PDB entry 8HSL | electron microscopy, 5.80 A resolution (low resolution: residue-level contacts below are approximate; hydrogen-bond / salt-bridge calls are withheld) | chains G and I of the 11 polymer chains in the assembly

Chain G:
Protein: DNA-directed RNA polymerase subunit alpha
Organism: Thermus thermophilus HB8
Notes: EC 2.7.7.6
UniProtKB: Q5SHR6 (RPOA_THET8); residues 1-315 here = UniProt positions 1-315
Sequence (315 residues; each row starts with the number of its first residue):
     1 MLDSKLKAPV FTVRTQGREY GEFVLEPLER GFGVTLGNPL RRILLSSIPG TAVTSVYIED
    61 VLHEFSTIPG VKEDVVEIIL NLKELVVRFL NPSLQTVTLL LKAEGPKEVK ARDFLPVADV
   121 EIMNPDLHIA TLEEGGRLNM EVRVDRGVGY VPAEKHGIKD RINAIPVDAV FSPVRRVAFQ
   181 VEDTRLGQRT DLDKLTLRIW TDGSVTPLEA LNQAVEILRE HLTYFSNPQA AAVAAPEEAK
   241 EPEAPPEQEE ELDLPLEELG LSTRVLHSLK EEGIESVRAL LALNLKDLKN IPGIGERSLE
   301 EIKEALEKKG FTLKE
Unresolved in the structure: 230-315

Chain I:
Protein: DNA-directed RNA polymerase subunit beta
Organism: Thermus thermophilus HB8
Notes: EC 2.7.7.6
UniProtKB: Q8RQE9 (RPOB_THET8); residue numbers follow UniProt; this construct covers 1-1119
Sequence (1119 residues; numbered 1 to 1119; the number before each row is that of its first residue):
     1 MEIKRFGRIR EVIPLPPLTE IQVESYRRAL QADVPPEKRE NVGIQAAFRE TFPIEEEDKG
    61 KGGLVLDFLE YRLGEPPFPQ DECREKDLTY QAPLYARLQL IHKDTGLIKE DEVFLGHIPL
   121 MTEDGSFIIN GADRVIVSQI HRSPGVYFTP DPARPGRYIA SIIPLPKRGP WIDLEVEPNG
   181 VVSMKVNKRK FPLVLLLRVL GYDQETLARE LGAYGELVQG LMDESVFAMR PEEALIRLFT
   241 LLRPGDPPKR DKAVAYVYGL IADPRRYDLG EAGRYKAEEK LGIRLSGRTL ARFEDGEFKD
   301 EVFLPTLRYL FALTAGVPGH EVDDIDHLGN RRIRTVGELM TDQFRVGLAR LARGVRERML
   361 MGSEDSLTPA KLVNSRPLEA AIREFFSRSQ LSQFKDETNP LSSLRHKRRI SALGPGGLTR
   421 ERAGFDVRDV HRTHYGRICP VETPEGANIG LITSLAAYAR VDELGFIRTP YRRVVGGVVT
   481 DEVVYMTATE EDRYTIAQAN TPLEGNRIAA ERVVARRKGE PVIVSPEEVE FMDVSPKQVF
   541 SVNTNLIPFL EHDDANRALM GSNMQTQAVP LIRAQAPVVM TGLEERVVRD SLAALYAEED
   601 GEVAKVDGNR IVVRYEDGRL VEYPLRRFYR SNQGTALDQR PRVVVGQRVR KGDLLADGPA
   661 SENGFLALGQ NVLVAIMPFD GYNFEDAIVI SEELLKRDFY TSIHIERYEI EARDTKLGPE
   721 RITRDIPHLS EAALRDLDEE GVVRIGAEVK PGDILVGRTS FKGESEPTPE ERLLRSIFGE
   781 KARDVKDTSL RVPPGEGGIV VRTVRLRRGD PGVELKPGVR EVVRVYVAQK RKLQVGDKLA
   841 NRHGNKGVVA KILPVEDMPH LPDGTPVDVI LNPLGVPSRM NLGQILETHL GLAGYFLGQR
   901 YISPIFDGAK EPEIKELLAQ AFEVYFGKRK GEGFGVDKRE VEVLRRAEKL GLVTPGKTPE
   961 EQLKELFLQG KVVLYDGRTG EPIEGPIVVG QMFIMKLYHM VEDKMHARST GPYSLITQQP
  1021 LGGKAQFGGQ RFGEMEVWAL EAYGAAHTLQ EMLTLKSDDI EGRNAAYEAI IKGEDVPEPS
  1081 VPESFRVLVK ELQALALDVQ TLDEKDNPVD IFEGLASKR
Unresolved in the structure: 762-784

Interface between chain G and chain I:
Contacting residue pairs - 57 pairs, chain G then chain I:
  Glu22(G) - Phe934(I)
  Asn38(G) - Gly977(I)
  Asn38(G) - Arg978(I)
  Asn38(G) - Thr979(I)
  Asn38(G) - Gly980(I)
  Arg41(G) - Glu856(I)
  Arg41(G) - His860(I)
  Arg41(G) - Gly864(I)
  Arg42(G) - Glu856(I)
  Arg42(G) - Gly977(I)
  Arg42(G) - Arg978(I)
  Leu62(G) - Ile745(I)
  Leu62(G) - Gly746(I)
  Glu64(G) - Lys830(I)
  Phe65(G) - Phe628(I)
  Phe65(G) - Ile703(I)
  Phe65(G) - Ile799(I)
  Phe65(G) - Ala828(I)
  Phe65(G) - Lys830(I)
  Ser66(G) - Phe628(I)
  Thr67(G) - Arg627(I)
  Thr67(G) - Phe628(I)
  Pro69(G) - Asp607(I)
  Gly70(G) - Asp607(I)
  Val71(G) - Asp607(I)
  Val71(G) - Gly608(I)
  Lys72(G) - Pro641(I)
  Lys72(G) - Arg642(I)
  Lys72(G) - Val643(I)
  Asp74(G) - Phe628(I)
  Asp74(G) - Asp638(I)
  Glu77(G) - Arg640(I)
  Leu80(G) - Asp698(I)
  Glu133(G) - Lys605(I)
  Glu133(G) - Val606(I)
  Glu133(G) - Asp607(I)
  Glu133(G) - Arg610(I)
  Glu133(G) - Val645(I)
  Tyr150(G) - Leu695(I)
  Tyr150(G) - Lys696(I)
  Arg176(G) - Asp863(I)
  Arg176(G) - Thr865(I)
  Gln180(G) - Arg929(I)
  Gln180(G) - Phe934(I)
  Gln180(G) - Gly935(I)
  Gln180(G) - Val936(I)
  Gln180(G) - Asp937(I)
  Val181(G) - Asp937(I)
  Val181(G) - Lys938(I)
  Glu182(G) - Phe934(I)
  Glu182(G) - Asp937(I)
  Glu182(G) - Lys938(I)
  Asp183(G) - Lys938(I)
  Asp193(G) - Lys938(I)
  Thr196(G) - Phe934(I)
  Arg198(G) - Glu932(I)
  Arg198(G) - Phe934(I)
Interface residues without a listed pair, chain G (36 interface residues in all): Arg14, Val34, Leu45, Ser46, His63, Ile68, Val76, Ile79, Ala178, Leu192
Interface residues without a listed pair, chain I (41 interface residues in all): Val644, Pro862, Glu981

In short:
Chain G and chain I form an interface of 36 and 41 residues respectively.
Here chain G is DNA-directed RNA polymerase subunit alpha and chain I is DNA-directed RNA polymerase subunit
beta, both from Thermus thermophilus HB8. Entry 8HSL (Thermus thermophilus RNA polymerase bound with an
inverted Rho hexamer) was determined by electron microscopy, deposited together with 8HSG, 8HSH, 8HSJ and
8HSR.
